1LM8 - chains B and C of the 4 polymer chains in the assembly; structure by X-ray diffraction, 1.85 A resolution.

# Chain B
Name: Elongin B
From: Homo sapiens
UniProtKB: Q15370 (ELOB_HUMAN); residue numbers follow UniProt; this construct covers 1-118
Chain sequence (118 residues; each row starts with the number of its first residue):
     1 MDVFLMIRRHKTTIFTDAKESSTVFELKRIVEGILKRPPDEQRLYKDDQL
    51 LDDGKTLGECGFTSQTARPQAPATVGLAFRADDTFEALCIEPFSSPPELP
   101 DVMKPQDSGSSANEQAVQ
Not modelled in the structure: 107-118
UniProt features mapped onto this chain:
  - modified residue: Met1 (N-acetylmethionine), Thr84 (Phosphothreonine), Ser108 (Phosphoserine), Ser111 (Phosphoserine)

# Chain C
Name: Elongin C
From: Homo sapiens
UniProtKB: Q15369 (ELOC_HUMAN); residues 17-112 here = UniProt positions 17-112
Chain sequence (96 residues; numbered 17 to 112; the number before each row is that of its first residue):
    17 MYVKLISSDGHEFIVKREHALTSGTIKAMLSGPGQFAENETNEVNFREIP
    67 SHVLSKVCMYFTYKVRYTNSSTEIPEFPIAPEIALELLMAANFLDC
Not modelled in the structure: 50-57

# Interface between chain B and chain C
Residue-residue contacts - 56 pairs, chain B then chain C:
  Phe4(B) with Arg82(C)
  Met6(B) with Met75(C), hydrophobic
  Arg8(B) with His27(C)
  Lys11(B) with Asp25(C), hydrogen bond (side chain-backbone); His27(C); Glu28(C), hydrogen bond (backbone-backbone)
  Thr12(B) with Glu28(C), hydrogen bond
  Thr13(B) with Glu28(C), hydrogen bond (backbone-backbone); Phe29(C); Ile30(C), hydrogen bond (backbone-backbone)
  Ile14(B) with Ile30(C)
  Phe15(B) with Phe29(C), hydrophobic; Ile30(C), hydrogen bond (backbone-backbone); Val31(C), hydrophobic; Ser71(C); Cys74(C), hydrophobic; Met75(C), hydrophobic
  Thr16(B) with Tyr18(C); Lys32(C)
  Asp17(B) with Lys32(C), salt bridge
  Ile34(B) with Tyr18(C); Ile30(C), hydrophobic
  Arg68(B) with Arg82(C); Tyr83(C), hydrogen bond
  Pro69(B) with Met75(C); Thr78(C), hydrogen bond (backbone-side chain); Tyr79(C), hydrophobic; Arg82(C); Tyr83(C), hydrophobic
  Gln70(B) with Met75(C); Tyr79(C); Tyr83(C); Pro91(C); Phe93(C); Pro94(C)
  Pro72(B) with Met75(C)
  Glu91(B) with His27(C), hydrogen bond (backbone-side chain)
  Pro92(B) with His27(C)
  Phe93(B) with His27(C); Phe29(C), hydrophobic; Ser67(C); Ser71(C)
  Ser94(B) with Asp25(C); Pro66(C); Ser67(C), hydrogen bond (backbone-side chain); His68(C), hydrogen bond
  Ser95(B) with His68(C)
  Pro96(B) with His68(C); Glu98(C); Glu102(C)
  Pro97(B) with Glu102(C)
  Leu99(B) with Pro97(C); Glu98(C)
  Pro100(B) with Leu101(C), hydrophobic
  Met103(B) with Pro97(C); Leu101(C), hydrophobic
Interface residues without a listed pair, chain B (28 interface residues in all): His10, Ile30, Leu35
Interface residues without a listed pair, chain C (29 interface residues in all): Gly26, Glu92, Ile99, Ala100

# Summary
The interface between chain B and chain C involves 28 residues on one side and 29 on the other; the contacts
include 11 hydrogen bonds and 1 salt bridge. Among the polar pairs are Asp17(B)-Lys32(C), Lys11(B)-Asp25(C)
and Thr12(B)-Glu28(C).
Here chain B is Elongin B and chain C is Elongin C, both from Homo sapiens. Entry 1LM8 (Structure of a
HIF-1a-pVHL-ElonginB-ElonginC Complex) was determined by X-ray diffraction.
